Entry 6WC5 (X-ray diffraction, 2.90 A resolution); this record covers chains A and E of the 5 polymer chains in the assembly.

Chain A:
Protein: Myocyte-specific enhancer factor 2B
Organism: Homo sapiens
UniProt: Q02080 (MEF2B_HUMAN); numbering as in UniProt (aligned over 2-91)
Chain sequence (90 residues; each row starts with the number of its first residue):
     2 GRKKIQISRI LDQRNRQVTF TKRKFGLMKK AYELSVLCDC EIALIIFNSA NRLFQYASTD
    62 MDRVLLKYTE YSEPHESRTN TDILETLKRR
Not modelled in the structure: 91
UniProt features mapped onto this chain:
  - DNA-binding region: Ala58 to Glu86 (Mef2-type)
From the paper describing this entry:
  - post-translational modification sites: Thr80 (citing earlier work)

Chain E:
Molecule: Myocardin enhancer DNA
Sequence (22 nucleotides; each row starts with the number of its first residue):
     1 AAGCACTTTC TTAAAATAGT GG
Not modelled in the structure: 22

Chain A / chain E interface:
Residue-residue contacts (18; chain A residue first):
  Gly2(A) - DT17(E)  hydrogen bond to the base
  Gly2(A) - DA18(E)  sugar contact
  Arg3(A) - DA18(E)  base contact
  Arg3(A) - DG19(E)  base contact
  Lys4(A) - DA18(E)  sugar contact
  Lys4(A) - DG19(E)  phosphate contact
  Ile6(A) - DA18(E)  phosphate contact
  Ile6(A) - DG19(E)  phosphate contact
  Asn16(A) - DG19(E)  phosphate contact
  Thr20(A) - DA18(E)  phosphate contact
  Lys23(A) - DA18(E)  hydrogen bond to the base
  Lys23(A) - DG19(E)  hydrogen bond to the base
  Arg24(A) - DT17(E)  phosphate contact
  Arg24(A) - DA18(E)  salt bridge to the phosphate
  Gly27(A) - DT17(E)  phosphate contact
  Lys30(A) - DA16(E)  phosphate contact
  Lys31(A) - DA15(E)  phosphate contact
  Lys31(A) - DA16(E)  salt bridge to the phosphate
Other interface residues (no listed pair), chain A (12 interface residues in all): Glu34
Other interface residues (no listed pair), chain E (6 interface residues in all): DT20

Summary:
Chain A and chain E form an interface of 12 and 6 residues respectively; the contacts include 3 hydrogen bonds
and 2 salt bridges. Among the polar pairs are Gly2(A)-DT17(E), Lys23(A)-DA18(E) and Lys23(A)-DG19(E). From the
paper: a modification site at Thr80(A).
Here chain A is Myocyte-specific enhancer factor 2B (Homo sapiens) and chain E is Myocardin enhancer DNA.
Entry 6WC5 (Crystal Structure of a Ternary MEF2B/NKX2-5/myocardin enhancer DNA Complex) was determined by
X-ray diffraction together with 6WC2 from the same study.
